Entry 8DQ0 (electron microscopy, 3.74 A resolution); this record covers chains A and B of the 4 polymer chains in the assembly.

# Chain A (and B)
Protein: 2-aminobenzoylacetyl-CoA thioesterase
From: Pseudomonas aeruginosa
Notes: EC 3.1.2.32; chain B of this document is another copy of the same molecule, construct and numbering; everything in this record applies to it too
Reference sequence: P20581 (PQSE_PSEAE); residues 1-301 here = UniProt positions 1-301
Chain sequence (301 residues; each row starts with the number of its first residue):
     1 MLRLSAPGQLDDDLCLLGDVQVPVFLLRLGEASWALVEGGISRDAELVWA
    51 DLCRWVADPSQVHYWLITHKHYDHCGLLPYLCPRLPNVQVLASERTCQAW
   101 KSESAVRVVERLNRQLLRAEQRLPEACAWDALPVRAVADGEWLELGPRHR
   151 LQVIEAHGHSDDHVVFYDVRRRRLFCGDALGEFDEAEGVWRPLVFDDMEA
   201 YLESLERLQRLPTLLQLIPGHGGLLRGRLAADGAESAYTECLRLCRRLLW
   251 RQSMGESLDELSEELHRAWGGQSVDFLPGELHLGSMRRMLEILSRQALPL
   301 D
Disordered / not traced: 299-301
UniProt features mapped onto this chain:
  - binding site (Fe cation): H69, H71, D73, H74, H159, D178, H221
From the paper describing this entry:
  - self-association interface (contacts with another copy of this molecule): E187 to R191, R243, R246, R247
  - mutagenesis - E206A, E235A: unchanged binding to RhlR protein

# Interface between chain A and chain B
Pairs across the interface (36):
  L2(A) - S253(B)
  R3(A) - W250(B)
  R3(A) - M254(B)
  F183(A) - W250(B)  hydrophobic
  E185(A) - W250(B)  hydrogen bond (backbone-side chain)
  E185(A) - M254(B)
  A186(A) - W250(B)
  E187(A) - R247(B)  salt bridge
  E187(A) - W250(B)
  E187(A) - R251(B)  salt bridge
  E187(A) - E264(B)
  G188(A) - W250(B)
  V189(A) - R243(B)
  R228(A) - L298(B)
  L229(A) - R246(B)
  L229(A) - W250(B)  hydrophobic
  D232(A) - R246(B)  salt bridge
  S236(A) - R246(B)  hydrogen bond
  T239(A) - T239(B)
  E240(A) - R243(B)  salt bridge
  R243(A) - V189(B)
  R243(A) - E240(B)  salt bridge
  R243(A) - R243(B)
  R246(A) - L229(B)
  R246(A) - D232(B)  salt bridge
  R247(A) - E187(B)
  W250(A) - R3(B)
  W250(A) - F183(B)  hydrophobic
  W250(A) - D184(B)
  W250(A) - E185(B)  hydrogen bond (side chain-backbone)
  W250(A) - A186(B)  hydrogen bond (side chain-backbone)
  W250(A) - E187(B)
  W250(A) - G188(B)
  W250(A) - L229(B)  hydrophobic
  R251(A) - A186(B)
  S253(A) - L2(B)
Interface residues without a listed pair, chain A (24 interface residues in all): D184, L249, M254, L298
Interface residues without a listed pair, chain B (24 interface residues in all): R228, S236

# Overview
Chain A and chain B each contribute 24 residues to their interface; the contacts include 4 hydrogen bonds and
6 salt bridges. Among the polar pairs are E187(A)-R247(B), E187(A)-R251(B) and D232(A)-R246(B). The paper
reports that E206A and E235A of chain A leave binding to RhlR protein unchanged; a self-association interface
involving E187(A), R243(A) and R246(A) among others.
Chain A and chain B are both 2-aminobenzoylacetyl-CoA thioesterase (Pseudomonas aeruginosa); the structure,
Quorum-sensing receptor RhlR bound to PqsE, was determined by electron microscopy, deposited together with
8DQ1.
